Entry 7R1R (X-ray diffraction, 3.10 A resolution); this record covers chains A and D of the 3 polymer chains in the assembly.

== Chain A ==
Name: Ribonucleotide reductase R1 protein
From: Escherichia coli
Notes: EC 1.17.4.1
UniProtKB: P00452 (RIR1_ECOLI); residue numbers follow UniProt; this construct covers 1-761
Sequence (761 residues; row label = number of the first residue in the row):
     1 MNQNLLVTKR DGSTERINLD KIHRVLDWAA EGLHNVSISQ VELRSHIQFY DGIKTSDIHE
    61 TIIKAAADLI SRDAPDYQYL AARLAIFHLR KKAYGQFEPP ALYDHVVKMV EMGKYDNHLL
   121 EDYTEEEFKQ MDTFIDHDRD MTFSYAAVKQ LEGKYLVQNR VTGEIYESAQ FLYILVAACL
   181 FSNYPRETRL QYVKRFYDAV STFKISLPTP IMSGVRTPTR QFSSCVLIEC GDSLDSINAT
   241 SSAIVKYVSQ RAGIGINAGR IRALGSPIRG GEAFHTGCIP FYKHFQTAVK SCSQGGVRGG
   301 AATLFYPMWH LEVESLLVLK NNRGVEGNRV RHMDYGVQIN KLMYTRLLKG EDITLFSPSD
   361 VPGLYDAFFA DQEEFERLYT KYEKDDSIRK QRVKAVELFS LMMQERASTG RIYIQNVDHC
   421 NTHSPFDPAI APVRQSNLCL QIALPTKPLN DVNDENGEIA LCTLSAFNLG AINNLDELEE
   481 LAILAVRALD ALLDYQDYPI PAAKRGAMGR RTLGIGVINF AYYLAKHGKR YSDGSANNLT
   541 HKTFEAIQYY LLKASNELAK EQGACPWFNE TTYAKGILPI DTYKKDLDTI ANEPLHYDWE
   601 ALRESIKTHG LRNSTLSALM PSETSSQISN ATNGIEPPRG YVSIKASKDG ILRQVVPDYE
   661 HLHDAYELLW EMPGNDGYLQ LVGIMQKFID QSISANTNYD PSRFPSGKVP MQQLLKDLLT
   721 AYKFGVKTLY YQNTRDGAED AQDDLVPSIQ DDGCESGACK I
Disordered / not traced: 739-761
Sequence notes: engineered mutation Gln441 (Glu in P00452)
Curated features (UniProtKB/Swiss-Prot):
  - active site: Asn437 (Proton acceptor), Cys439 (Cysteine radical intermediate)
  - binding site (ATP): Lys9, Glu15 to Lys21, Thr55, Lys91
  - binding site (GDP): Thr209, Asn437, Glu623 to Ser625
  - binding site (dTTP): Asp232 to Leu234, Arg262, Arg269
  - site: Cys225 (Important for hydrogen atom transfer), Cys462 (Important for hydrogen atom transfer), Tyr730 (Important for electron transfer), Tyr731 (Important for electron transfer), Cys754 (Interacts with thioredoxin/glutaredoxin), Cys759 (Interacts with thioredoxin/glutaredoxin)
  - modified residue: Lys283 (N6-acetyllysine)
  - natural variant: Met1 to Asn2 (deletion: In 15% of the chains), Met1 (deletion: In 30% of the chains)
  - mutagenesis: Tyr730 (Y730F: Loss of activity), Tyr731 (Y731F: Loss of activity)
Cystine bridges: Cys225-Cys462

== Chain D ==
Name: Ribonucleotide reductase R2 protein
From: Escherichia coli
Notes: fragment: c-terminal portion, 20 residues
UniProtKB: P69924 (RIR2_ECOLI); numbering as in UniProt (aligned over 356-375)
Sequence (20 residues; each row starts with the number of its first residue):
   356 YLVGQIDSEV DTDDLSNFQL
Disordered / not traced: 356-357

== How chain A and chain D interact ==
Pairs across the interface - 33 pairs, chain A then chain D:
  Lys341(A) - Leu375(D)
  Tyr344(A) - Leu375(D)  hydrophobic
  Thr345(A) - Leu375(D)
  Leu348(A) - Thr367(D)
  Leu348(A) - Leu370(D)
  Leu348(A) - Ser371(D)
  Leu348(A) - Leu375(D)  hydrophobic
  Gly350(A) - Thr367(D)
  Val396(A) - Val365(D)  hydrophobic
  Gln404(A) - Ile361(D)
  Gln404(A) - Ser363(D)
  Ala407(A) - Gly359(D)
  Ser408(A) - Val358(D)
  Lys584(A) - Leu375(D)  hydrogen bond (side chain-backbone)
  Lys708(A) - Gln360(D)
  Lys708(A) - Asp362(D)
  Val709(A) - Gln360(D)  hydrogen bond (backbone-backbone)
  Val709(A) - Ile361(D)
  Val709(A) - Asp362(D)  hydrogen bond (backbone-backbone)
  Pro710(A) - Asp362(D)
  Met711(A) - Asp362(D)  hydrogen bond (backbone-backbone)
  Met711(A) - Ser363(D)
  Met711(A) - Val365(D)  hydrophobic
  Gln712(A) - Val365(D)
  Gln712(A) - Asp366(D)  hydrogen bond (side chain-backbone)
  Gln712(A) - Asp369(D)
  Gln712(A) - Leu370(D)
  Leu714(A) - Ile361(D)  hydrophobic
  Leu719(A) - Phe373(D)  hydrophobic
  Tyr722(A) - Leu375(D)
  Lys723(A) - Phe373(D)
  Lys723(A) - Gln374(D)  hydrogen bond (side chain-backbone)
  Lys723(A) - Leu375(D)
Also at the interface, not in a pair above, chain A (26 interface residues in all): Leu347, Lys349, Ser400, Gly707, Leu715, Thr720, Thr734
Also at the interface, not in a pair above, chain D (16 interface residues in all): Glu364

== In short ==
Chain A and chain D form an interface of 26 and 16 residues respectively; the contacts include 6 hydrogen
bonds. Polar pairs include Lys584(A)-Leu375(D), Gln712(A)-Asp366(D) and Lys723(A)-Gln374(D).
Chain A is Ribonucleotide reductase R1 protein and chain D is Ribonucleotide reductase R2 protein, both from
Escherichia coli; the structure, Ribonucleotide reductase E441Q mutant R1 protein from escherichia coli, was
determined by X-ray diffraction, deposited together with 5R1R and 6R1R.
